Entry 8OXQ (electron microscopy, 2.50 A resolution); this record covers chains A and B.

# Chain A (and B)
Name: Serine-protein kinase ATM
From: Homo sapiens
Notes: EC 2.7.11.1; chain B of this document is another copy of the same molecule, construct and numbering; everything in this record applies to it too
UniProt: Q13315 (ATM_HUMAN); residues 1-3056 here = UniProt positions 1-3056
Amino-acid sequence (3184 residues; numbered -127 to 3056; the number before each row is that of its first residue; numbers below 1 keep their minus sign (Met-127 is residue -127)):
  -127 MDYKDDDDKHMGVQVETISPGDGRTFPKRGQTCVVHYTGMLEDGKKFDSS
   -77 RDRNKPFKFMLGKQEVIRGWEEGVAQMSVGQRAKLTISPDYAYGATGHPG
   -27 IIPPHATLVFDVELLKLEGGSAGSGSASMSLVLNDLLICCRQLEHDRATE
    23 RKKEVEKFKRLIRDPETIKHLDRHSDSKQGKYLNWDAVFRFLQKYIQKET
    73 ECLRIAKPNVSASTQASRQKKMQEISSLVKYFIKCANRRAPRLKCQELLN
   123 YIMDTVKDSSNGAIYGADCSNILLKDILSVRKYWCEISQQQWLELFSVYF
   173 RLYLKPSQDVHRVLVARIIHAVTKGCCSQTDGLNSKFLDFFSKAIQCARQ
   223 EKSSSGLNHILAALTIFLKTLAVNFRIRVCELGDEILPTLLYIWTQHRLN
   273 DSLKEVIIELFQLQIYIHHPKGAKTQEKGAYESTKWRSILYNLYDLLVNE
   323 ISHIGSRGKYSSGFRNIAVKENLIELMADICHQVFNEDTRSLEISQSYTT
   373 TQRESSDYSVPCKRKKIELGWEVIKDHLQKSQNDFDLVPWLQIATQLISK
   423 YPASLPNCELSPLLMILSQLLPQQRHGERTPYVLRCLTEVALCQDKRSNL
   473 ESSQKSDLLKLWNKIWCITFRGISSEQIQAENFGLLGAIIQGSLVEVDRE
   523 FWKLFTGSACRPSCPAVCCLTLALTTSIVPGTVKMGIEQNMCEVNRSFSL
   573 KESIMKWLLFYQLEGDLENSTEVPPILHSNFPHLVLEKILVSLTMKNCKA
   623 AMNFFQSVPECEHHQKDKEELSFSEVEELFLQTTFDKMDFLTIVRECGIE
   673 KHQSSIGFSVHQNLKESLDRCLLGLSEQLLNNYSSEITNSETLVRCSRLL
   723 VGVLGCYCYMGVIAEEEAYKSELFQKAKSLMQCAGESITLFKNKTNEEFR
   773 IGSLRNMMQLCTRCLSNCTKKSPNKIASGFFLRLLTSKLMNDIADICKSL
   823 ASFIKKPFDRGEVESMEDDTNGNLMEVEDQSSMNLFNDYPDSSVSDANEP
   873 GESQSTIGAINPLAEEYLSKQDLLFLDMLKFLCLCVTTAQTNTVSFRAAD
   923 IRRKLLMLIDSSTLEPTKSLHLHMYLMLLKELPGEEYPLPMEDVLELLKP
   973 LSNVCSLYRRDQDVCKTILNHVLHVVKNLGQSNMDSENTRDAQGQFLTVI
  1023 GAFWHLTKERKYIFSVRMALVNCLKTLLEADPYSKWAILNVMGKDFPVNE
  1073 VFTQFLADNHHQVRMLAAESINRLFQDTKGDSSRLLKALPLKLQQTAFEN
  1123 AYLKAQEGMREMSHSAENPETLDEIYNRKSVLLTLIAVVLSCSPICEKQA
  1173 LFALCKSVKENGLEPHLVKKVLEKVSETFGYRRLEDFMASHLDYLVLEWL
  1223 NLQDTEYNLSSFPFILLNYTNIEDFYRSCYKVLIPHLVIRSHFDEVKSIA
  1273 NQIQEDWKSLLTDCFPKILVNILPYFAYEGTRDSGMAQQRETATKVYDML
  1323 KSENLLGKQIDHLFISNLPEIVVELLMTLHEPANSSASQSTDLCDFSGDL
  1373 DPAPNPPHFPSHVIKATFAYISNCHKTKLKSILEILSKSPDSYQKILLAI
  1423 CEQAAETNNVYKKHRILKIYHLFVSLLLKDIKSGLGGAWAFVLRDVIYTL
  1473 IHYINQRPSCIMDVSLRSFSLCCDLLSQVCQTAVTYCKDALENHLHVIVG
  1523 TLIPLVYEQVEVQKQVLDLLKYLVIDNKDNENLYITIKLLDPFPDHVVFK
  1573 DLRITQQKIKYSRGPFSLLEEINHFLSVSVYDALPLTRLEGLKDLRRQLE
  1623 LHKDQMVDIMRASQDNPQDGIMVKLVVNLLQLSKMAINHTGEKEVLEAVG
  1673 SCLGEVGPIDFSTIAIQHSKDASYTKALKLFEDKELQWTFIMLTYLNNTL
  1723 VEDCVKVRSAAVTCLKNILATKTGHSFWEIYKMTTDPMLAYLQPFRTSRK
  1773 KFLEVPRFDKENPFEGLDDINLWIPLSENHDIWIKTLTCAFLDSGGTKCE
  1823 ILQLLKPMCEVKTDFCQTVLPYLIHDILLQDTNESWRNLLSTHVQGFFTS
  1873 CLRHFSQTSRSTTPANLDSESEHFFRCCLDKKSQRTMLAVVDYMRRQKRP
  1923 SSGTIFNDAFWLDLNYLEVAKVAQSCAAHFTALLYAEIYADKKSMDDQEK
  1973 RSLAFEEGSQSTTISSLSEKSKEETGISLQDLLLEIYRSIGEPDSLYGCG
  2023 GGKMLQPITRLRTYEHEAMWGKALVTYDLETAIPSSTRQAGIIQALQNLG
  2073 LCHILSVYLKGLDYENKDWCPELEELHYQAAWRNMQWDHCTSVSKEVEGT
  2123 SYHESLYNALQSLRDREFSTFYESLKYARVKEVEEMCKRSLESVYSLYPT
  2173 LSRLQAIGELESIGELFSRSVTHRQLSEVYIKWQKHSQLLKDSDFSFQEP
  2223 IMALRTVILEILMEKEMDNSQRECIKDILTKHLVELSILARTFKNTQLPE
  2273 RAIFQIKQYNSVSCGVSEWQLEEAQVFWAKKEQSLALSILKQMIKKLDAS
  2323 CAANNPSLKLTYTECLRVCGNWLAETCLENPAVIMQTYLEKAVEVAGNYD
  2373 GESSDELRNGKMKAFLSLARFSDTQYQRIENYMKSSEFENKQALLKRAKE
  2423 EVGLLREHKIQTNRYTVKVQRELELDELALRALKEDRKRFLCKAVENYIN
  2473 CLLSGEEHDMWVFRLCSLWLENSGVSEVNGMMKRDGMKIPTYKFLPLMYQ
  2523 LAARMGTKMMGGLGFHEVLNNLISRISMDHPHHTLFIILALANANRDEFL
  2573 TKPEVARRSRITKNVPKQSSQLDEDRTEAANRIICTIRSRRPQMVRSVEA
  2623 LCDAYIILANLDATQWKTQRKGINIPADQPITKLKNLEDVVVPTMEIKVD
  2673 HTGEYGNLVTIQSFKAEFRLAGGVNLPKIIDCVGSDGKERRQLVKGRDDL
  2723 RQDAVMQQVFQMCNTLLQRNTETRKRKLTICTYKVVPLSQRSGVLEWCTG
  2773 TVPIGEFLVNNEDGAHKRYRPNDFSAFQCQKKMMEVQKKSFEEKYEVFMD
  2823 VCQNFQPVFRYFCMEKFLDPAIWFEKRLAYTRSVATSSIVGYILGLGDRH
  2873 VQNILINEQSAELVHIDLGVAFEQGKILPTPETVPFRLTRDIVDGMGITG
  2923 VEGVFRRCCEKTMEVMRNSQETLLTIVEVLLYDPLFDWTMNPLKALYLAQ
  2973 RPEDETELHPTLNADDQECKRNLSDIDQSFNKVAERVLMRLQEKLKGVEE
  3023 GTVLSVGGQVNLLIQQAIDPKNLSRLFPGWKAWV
Unresolved in the structure: -127 to 1411, 1877-1898, 1975-1983, 2113-2120, 2423-2435, 2574-2590, 2975-3000
Differences from the reference sequence: initiating methionine (-127); expression tag (-126 to 0); engineered mutation Ala2971 (Gln in Q13315)
Ion coordination: Zn2+: His1876, Cys1899, Cys1900; Mg2+: Asn2875 (together with AMP-PNP)
Residues lining bound ligands: AMP-PNP (ANP; phosphoaminophosphonic acid-adenylate ester): Ala2693, Gly2694, Gly2695, Val2696, Asn2697, Leu2715, Lys2717, Asp2720, Tyr2755, Leu2767, Glu2768, Trp2769, Cys2770, Thr2773, Pro2775, Gln2874, Leu2877, Ile2888, Asp2889, Tyr2969
Reported in the primary citation:
  - binding site for AMP-PNP: Lys2717, Trp2769
  - mutagenesis - C2991L, C2991S: abolished catalytic activity
  - mutagenesis - L2970A, Q2971A: increased catalytic activity

# Chain A / chain B interface
Residue-residue contacts (111; chain A residue first):
  Met2026(A) - Leu2307(B)  hydrophobic
  Met2026(A) - Ser2310(B)  hydrogen bond
  Leu2027(A) - Lys2279(B)
  Leu2027(A) - Glu2295(B)
  Leu2027(A) - Phe2299(B)  hydrophobic
  Leu2027(A) - Ile2311(B)  hydrophobic
  Arg2032(A) - Glu2272(B)  salt bridge
  Arg2032(A) - Phe2299(B)
  Arg2032(A) - Leu2307(B)
  Tyr2036(A) - Glu2304(B)  hydrogen bond
  Lys2044(A) - Lys2302(B)  hydrogen bond (side chain-backbone)
  Lys2044(A) - Glu2304(B)  salt bridge
  Leu2046(A) - Ile2076(B)  hydrophobic
  Val2047(A) - Leu2073(B)  hydrophobic
  Val2047(A) - Gln2269(B)
  Val2047(A) - Glu2272(B)
  Thr2048(A) - Glu2272(B)
  Asp2050(A) - Leu2073(B)
  Asp2050(A) - Cys2074(B)  hydrogen bond (side chain-backbone)
  Asp2050(A) - His2075(B)  hydrogen bond (side chain-backbone)
  Asp2050(A) - Ile2076(B)  hydrogen bond (side chain-backbone)
  Asp2050(A) - Arg2273(B)  salt bridge
  Leu2051(A) - Glu2272(B)
  Leu2051(A) - Arg2273(B)
  Leu2051(A) - Phe2276(B)
  Glu2052(A) - Phe2276(B)
  Arg2060(A) - His2075(B)
  Leu2073(A) - Val2047(B)  hydrophobic
  Leu2073(A) - Asp2050(B)
  Cys2074(A) - Asp2050(B)  hydrogen bond (backbone-side chain)
  His2075(A) - Asp2050(B)  hydrogen bond (backbone-side chain)
  His2075(A) - Arg2060(B)
  His2075(A) - Tyr2080(B)  hydrogen bond
  Ile2076(A) - Leu2046(B)  hydrophobic
  Ile2076(A) - Asp2050(B)  hydrogen bond (backbone-side chain)
  Val2079(A) - Tyr2080(B)
  Val2079(A) - Gly2083(B)
  Val2079(A) - Leu2084(B)
  Val2079(A) - Glu2087(B)
  Tyr2080(A) - His2075(B)  hydrogen bond
  Tyr2080(A) - Val2079(B)
  Lys2082(A) - Glu2087(B)  salt bridge
  Gly2083(A) - Val2079(B)
  Gly2083(A) - Gly2083(B)
  Leu2084(A) - Val2079(B)
  Tyr2086(A) - Tyr2086(B)  hydrophobic
  Glu2087(A) - Val2079(B)
  Glu2087(A) - Lys2082(B)  salt bridge
  Gln2269(A) - Val2047(B)
  Glu2272(A) - Arg2032(B)  salt bridge
  Glu2272(A) - Val2047(B)
  Glu2272(A) - Thr2048(B)
  Glu2272(A) - Leu2051(B)
  Arg2273(A) - Asp2050(B)  salt bridge
  Arg2273(A) - Leu2051(B)
  Phe2276(A) - Leu2051(B)
  Phe2276(A) - Glu2052(B)
  Lys2279(A) - Leu2027(B)
  Glu2295(A) - Leu2027(B)
  Phe2299(A) - Leu2027(B)  hydrophobic
  Phe2299(A) - Arg2032(B)
  Lys2302(A) - Lys2044(B)  hydrogen bond (backbone-side chain)
  Glu2304(A) - Tyr2036(B)  hydrogen bond
  Glu2304(A) - Lys2044(B)  salt bridge
  Leu2307(A) - Met2026(B)  hydrophobic
  Leu2307(A) - Arg2032(B)
  Ser2310(A) - Met2026(B)  hydrogen bond
  Ile2311(A) - Leu2027(B)  hydrophobic
  Thr2348(A) - Asn3033(B)
  Cys2349(A) - Asn3033(B)
  Cys2349(A) - Leu3034(B)
  Leu2350(A) - Asn3033(B)
  Glu2351(A) - Gln3037(B)
  Asn2352(A) - Gln3037(B)
  Asn2352(A) - Asp3041(B)
  Arg2400(A) - Glu3022(B)
  Ser2408(A) - Arg3008(B)
  Glu2409(A) - Lys2898(B)
  Glu2409(A) - Ile2899(B)
  Asn2412(A) - Val3005(B)
  Leu2416(A) - Ile2899(B)  hydrophobic
  Leu2416(A) - Pro2964(B)
  Ala2420(A) - Pro2964(B)  hydrophobic
  Lys2440(A) - Leu2968(B)
  Arg2443(A) - Lys2810(B)
  Arg2443(A) - Arg2973(B)
  Glu2444(A) - Pro2901(B)
  Ala2454(A) - Phe2813(B)  hydrophobic
  Lys2810(A) - Arg2443(B)
  Phe2813(A) - Ala2454(B)  hydrophobic
  Lys2898(A) - Glu2409(B)
  Ile2899(A) - Glu2409(B)
  Ile2899(A) - Leu2416(B)  hydrophobic
  Pro2901(A) - Glu2444(B)
  Pro2964(A) - Leu2416(B)
  Pro2964(A) - Ala2420(B)  hydrophobic
  Leu2968(A) - Lys2440(B)
  Arg2973(A) - Arg2443(B)
  Val3005(A) - Asn2412(B)
  Arg3008(A) - Ser2408(B)
  Gln3014(A) - Gly3023(B)
  Lys3018(A) - Gly3023(B)
  Glu3022(A) - Arg2400(B)
  Gly3023(A) - Lys3018(B)
  Asn3033(A) - Thr2348(B)
  Asn3033(A) - Cys2349(B)
  Asn3033(A) - Leu2350(B)
  Leu3034(A) - Cys2349(B)
  Gln3037(A) - Glu2351(B)
  Gln3037(A) - Asn2352(B)
  Asp3041(A) - Asn2352(B)
Interface residues without a listed pair, chain A (86 interface residues in all): Thr2053, Gln2061, Ile2064, Leu2071, Ser2306, Glu2347, Lys2413, Leu2447, Leu2450, Lys2811, Leu2900, Pro2903, Arg2928, Met2962, Asn2963, Thr3024, Leu3026, Gly3030
Interface residues without a listed pair, chain B (85 interface residues in all): Thr2053, Gln2061, Ile2064, Leu2071, Ser2306, Lys2413, Leu2447, Leu2450, Lys2811, Leu2900, Pro2903, Arg2928, Met2962, Asn2963, Gln3014, Thr3024, Leu3026, Gly3030

# Overview
The interface between chain A and chain B involves 86 residues on one side and 85 on the other; the contacts
include 14 hydrogen bonds and 8 salt bridges. Polar contacts include Arg2032(A)-Glu2272(B),
Lys2044(A)-Glu2304(B) and Asp2050(A)-Arg2273(B). The paper reports a binding site for AMP-PNP at Lys2717(A)
and Trp2769(A); C2991L and C2991S of chain A abolish catalytic activity; 4 substitutions were tested in all.
Chain A and chain B are both Serine-protein kinase ATM (Homo sapiens); the structure, ATM(Q2971A) dimeric
C-terminal region in complex with Mg AMP-PNP, was determined by electron microscopy, deposited together with
8OXM, 8OXO and 8OXP.
